1RAK - chain A; structure by X-ray diffraction, 1.32 A resolution.

[Chain A]
Molecule: Cytosine deaminase
Organism: Escherichia coli
Notes: EC 3.5.4.1
Reference sequence: P25524 (CODA_ECOLI); residue numbers follow UniProt; this construct covers 1-426
Sequence (430 residues; numbered -3 to 426; the number before each row is that of its first residue; numbers below 1 keep their minus sign (Gly-3 is residue -3)):
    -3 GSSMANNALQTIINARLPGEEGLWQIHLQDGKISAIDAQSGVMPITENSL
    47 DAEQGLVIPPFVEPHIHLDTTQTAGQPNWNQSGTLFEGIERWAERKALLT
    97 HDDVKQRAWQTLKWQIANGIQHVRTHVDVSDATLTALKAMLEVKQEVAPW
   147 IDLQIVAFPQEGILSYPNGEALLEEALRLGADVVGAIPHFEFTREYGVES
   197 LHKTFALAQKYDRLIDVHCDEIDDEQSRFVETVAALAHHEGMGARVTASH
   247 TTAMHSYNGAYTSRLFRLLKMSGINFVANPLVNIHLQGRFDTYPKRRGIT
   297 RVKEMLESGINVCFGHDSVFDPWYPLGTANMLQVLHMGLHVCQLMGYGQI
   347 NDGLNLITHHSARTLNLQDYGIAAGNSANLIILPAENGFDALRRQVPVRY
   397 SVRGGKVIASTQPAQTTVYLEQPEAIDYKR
Disordered / not traced: -3 to 3
Construct notes: cloning artifact (-3 to 0); engineered mutation Ala1 (Ser in P25524), Ser314 (Asp in P25524)
Metal / ion sites: Fe ion: His61, His63, His214, Asp313 (together with 5-fluoro-4-)
Small-molecule neighbours: 5-fluoro-4- (FPY; (4S)-5-fluoro-4-hydroxy-3,4-dihydropyrimidin-2(1h)-one): His61, His63, Leu81, Ile85, Phe154, Gln156, Ile183, His214, Glu217, His246, Asp313, Ser314, Trp319

[Summary]
Ligands of chain A: 5-fluoro-4-. His61, His63, His214 and Asp313 form the Fe ion site.
Chain A is Cytosine deaminase (Escherichia coli); the structure, Bacterial cytosine deaminase D314S mutant
bound to 5-fluoro-4-(S)-hydroxyl-3,4-dihydropyrimidine, was determined by X-ray diffraction, deposited
together with 1R9X, 1R9Y, 1R9Z, 1RA0 and 1RA5.
